PDB entry 8Y2U | X-ray diffraction, 2.01 A resolution | chains A and B

== Chain A (and B) ==
Name: Protease 3C
Organism: Coxsackievirus B4
Notes: EC 3.4.22.29, 3.6.1.15, 3.4.22.28, 2.7.7.48; chain B of this document is another copy of the same molecule, construct and numbering; everything in this record applies to it too
Reference sequence: J9V9V5 (J9V9V5_9ENTO); residues 1-181 here correspond to UniProt positions 1539-1719 (UniProt number = residue number + 1538)
Chain sequence (183 residues; row label = number of the first residue in the row; numbers below 1 keep their minus sign (Met-1 is residue -1)):
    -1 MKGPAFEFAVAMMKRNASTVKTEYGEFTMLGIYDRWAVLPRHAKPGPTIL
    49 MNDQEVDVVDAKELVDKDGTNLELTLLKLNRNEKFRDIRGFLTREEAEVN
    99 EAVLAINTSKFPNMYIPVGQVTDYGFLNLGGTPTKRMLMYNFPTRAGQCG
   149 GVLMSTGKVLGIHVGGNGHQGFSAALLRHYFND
Construct notes: initiating methionine (-1); expression tag (0)

== How chain A and chain B interact ==
Pairs across the interface - 36 pairs, chain A then chain B:
  Met-1(A) with Glu5(B); Val8(B), hydrophobic
  Gly1(A) with Gly1(B); Glu5(B), hydrogen bond (backbone-side chain)
  Phe4(A) with Phe4(B), hydrophobic; Val8(B), hydrophobic
  Glu5(A) with Lys0(B); Gly1(B), hydrogen bond (side chain-backbone)
  Val8(A) with Met-1(B), hydrophobic; Phe4(B), hydrophobic
  Ser107(A) with Arg143(B), hydrogen bond (backbone-side chain)
  Lys108(A) with Phe109(B)
  Phe109(A) with Phe109(B), hydrophobic; Met112(B), hydrophobic
  Pro110(A) with Pro141(B); Arg143(B)
  Asn111(A) with Tyr113(B); Ile114(B); Pro115(B); Pro141(B)
  Met112(A) with Phe109(B), hydrophobic; Met112(B), hydrophobic; Tyr113(B); Ile114(B), hydrophobic; Gln146(B)
  Tyr113(A) with Met112(B); Tyr113(B), hydrogen bond (backbone-backbone); Pro115(B)
  Ile114(A) with Asn111(B); Met112(B), hydrophobic
  Pro115(A) with Asn111(B); Tyr113(B)
  Pro141(A) with Pro110(B), hydrophobic
  Arg143(A) with Ser107(B), hydrogen bond (side chain-backbone); Pro110(B)
  Gln146(A) with Met112(B)
Also at the interface, not in a pair above, chain A (19 interface residues in all): Lys0, Lys12
Also at the interface, not in a pair above, chain B (19 interface residues in all): Pro2, Lys108

== Summary ==
Chain A and chain B each contribute 19 residues to their interface; the contacts include 5 hydrogen bonds.
Polar contacts include Gly1(A)-Glu5(B), Ser107(A)-Arg143(B) and Tyr113(A)-Tyr113(B).
Chain A and chain B are both Protease 3C (Coxsackievirus B4); the structure, Crystal structure of 3C protease
from coxsackievirus B4, was determined by X-ray diffraction, deposited together with 8Y2T.
